Entry 5AV9 (X-ray diffraction, 2.20 A resolution); this record covers chains E and J of the 10 polymer chains in the assembly.

# Chain E
Protein: Histone H3.1
Source organism: Homo sapiens
UniProtKB: P68431 (H31_HUMAN); residues 0-135 here correspond to UniProt positions 1-136 (UniProt number = residue number + 1)
Sequence (139 residues; each row starts with the number of its first residue; numbers below 1 keep their minus sign (Gly-3 is residue -3)):
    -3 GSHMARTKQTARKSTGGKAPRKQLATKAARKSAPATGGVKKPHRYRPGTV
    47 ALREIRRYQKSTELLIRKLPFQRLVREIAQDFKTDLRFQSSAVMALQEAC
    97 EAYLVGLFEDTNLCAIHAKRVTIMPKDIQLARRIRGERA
Unresolved in the structure: -3 to 36
Differences from the reference sequence: expression tag (-3 to -1)
UniProt features mapped onto this chain:
  - modified residue: Arg2 (Asymmetric dimethylarginine), Thr3 (Phosphothreonine), Lys4 (Allysine), Gln5 (5-glutamyl dopamine), Thr6 (Phosphothreonine), Arg8 (Citrulline), Lys9 (N6,N6,N6-trimethyllysine), Ser10 (ADP-ribosylserine), Thr11 (Phosphothreonine), Lys14 (N6-(2-hydroxyisobutyryl)lysine), Arg17 (Asymmetric dimethylarginine), Lys18 (N6-(2-hydroxyisobutyryl)lysine), Lys23 (N6-(2-hydroxyisobutyryl)lysine), Arg26 (Citrulline), Lys27 (N6,N6,N6-trimethyllysine), Ser28 (ADP-ribosylserine), Lys36 (N6,N6,N6-trimethyllysine), Lys37 (N6-methyllysine), Tyr41 (Phosphotyrosine), Lys56 (N6,N6,N6-trimethyllysine) and 8 more in UniProt
  - lipidation: Lys18 (N6-decanoyllysine)
Metal / ion sites: Mn2+: Asp77 (shared with 1 residue of chain D)

# Chain J
Molecule: 147-nt DNA strand
Sequence (147 nucleotides; numbered -73 to 73; the number before each row is that of its first residue; numbers below 1 keep their minus sign (DA-73 is residue -73)):
   -73 ATCAATATCCACCTGCAGATACTACCAAAAGTGTATTTGGAAACTGCTCC
   -23 ATCAAAAGGCATGTTCAGCTGGATTCCAGCTGAACATGCCTTTTGATGGA
    27 GCAGTTTCCAAATACACTTTTGGTAGTATCTGCAGGTGGATATTGAT
Metal / ion sites: Mn2+ site 1: DG-35, DG-34; Mn2+ site 2 near DG-3 (its only coordinating residue here); Mn2+ site 3 near DG5 (its only coordinating residue here); Mn2+ site 4 near DG27 (its only coordinating residue here); Mn2+ site 5 near DG48 (its only coordinating residue here); Mn2+ site 6 near DG61 (its only coordinating residue here)

# Chain E / chain J interface
Contacting residue pairs (26):
  Arg40(E) with DG71(J), sugar contact
  Tyr41(E) with DT70(J), phosphate contact; DG71(J), phosphate contact
  Arg42(E) with DC-5(J), salt bridge to the phosphate; DG71(J), hydrogen bond to the phosphate; DA72(J), salt bridge to the phosphate
  Pro43(E) with DG-6(J), phosphate contact; DC-5(J), phosphate contact
  Thr45(E) with DT70(J), phosphate contact; DG71(J), hydrogen bond to the phosphate
  Arg63(E) with DC-14(J), hydrogen bond to the phosphate; DA-13(J), salt bridge to the phosphate
  Arg72(E) with DA-23(J), salt bridge to the phosphate
  Arg83(E) with DC-24(J), base contact; DA-23(J), phosphate contact
  Phe84(E) with DC-24(J), sugar contact; DA-23(J), hydrogen bond to the phosphate
  Gln85(E) with DC-24(J), phosphate contact
  Ser86(E) with DC-24(J), hydrogen bond to the phosphate
  Arg116(E) with DG-3(J), phosphate contact; DG-2(J), phosphate contact
  Val117(E) with DT-4(J), phosphate contact; DG-3(J), hydrogen bond to the phosphate
  Thr118(E) with DT-4(J), hydrogen bond to the phosphate; DG-3(J), hydrogen bond to the phosphate
  Met120(E) with DG-2(J), phosphate contact
Also at the interface, not in a pair above, chain E (17 interface residues in all): His39, Lys115

# Summary
Chain E and chain J form an interface of 17 and 12 residues respectively, with 8 hydrogen bonds and 4 salt
bridges. Polar contacts include Arg42(E)-DG71(J), Thr45(E)-DG71(J) and Arg63(E)-DC-14(J). The Mn2+ site 1 is
built by DG-35(J) and DG-34(J).
Here chain E is Histone H3.1 (Homo sapiens) and chain J is a 147-nt DNA strand. Entry 5AV9 (human nucleosome
core particle) was determined by X-ray diffraction together with 5AV5, 5AV6, 5AV8, 5AVB and 5AVC from the same
study.
